Entry 7LZ6 (electron microscopy, 7.30 A resolution (low resolution: residue-level contacts below are approximate; hydrogen-bond / salt-bridge calls are withheld)); this record covers chains B and C of the 6 polymer chains in the assembly.

[Chain B]
Name: Glutamate decarboxylase 2
Organism: Homo sapiens
Notes: EC 4.1.1.15
UniProt: Q05329 (DCE2_HUMAN); residues 88-584 here = UniProt positions 88-584
Sequence (497 residues; row label = number of the first residue in the row):
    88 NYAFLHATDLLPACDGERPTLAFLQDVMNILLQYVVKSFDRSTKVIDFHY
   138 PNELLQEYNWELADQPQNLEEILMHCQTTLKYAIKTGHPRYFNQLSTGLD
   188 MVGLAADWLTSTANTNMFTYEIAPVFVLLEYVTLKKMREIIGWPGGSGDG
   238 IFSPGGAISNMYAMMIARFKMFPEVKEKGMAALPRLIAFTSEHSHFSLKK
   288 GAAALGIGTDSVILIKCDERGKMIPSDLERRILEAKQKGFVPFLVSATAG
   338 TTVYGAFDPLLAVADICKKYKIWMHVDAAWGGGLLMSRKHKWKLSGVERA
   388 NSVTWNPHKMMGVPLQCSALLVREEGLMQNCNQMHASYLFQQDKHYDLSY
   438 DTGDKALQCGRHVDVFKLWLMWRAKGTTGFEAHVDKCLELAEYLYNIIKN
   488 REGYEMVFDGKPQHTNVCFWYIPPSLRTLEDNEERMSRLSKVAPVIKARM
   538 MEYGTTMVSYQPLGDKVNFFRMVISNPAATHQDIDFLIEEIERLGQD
Swiss-Prot annotation at these positions:
  - binding site (substrate): Q181 to S183, R558
  - modified residue: K396 (N6-(pyridoxal phosphate)lysine)

[Chain C]
Name: b96.11 Fab heavy chain
Organism: Homo sapiens
Notes: antibody fragment or engineered binder
Sequence (228 residues; each row starts with the number of its first residue):
     1 EVQLVESGGGLVQPGRSLRLSCSASGFTFGDYAMSWFRLAPGKGLEWVGL
    51 IKSRAIDGTPQYAASVKGRFTISRDDSNSIAYLQMNSLTTEDTAIYYCAR
   101 DFYDFWNEFSHRTFDFWGQGTLVTVSSASTKGPSVFPLAPSSKSTSGGTA
   151 ALGCLVKDYFPEPVTVSWNSGALTSGVHTFPAVLQSSGLYSLSSVVTVPS
   201 SSLGTQTYICNVNHKPSNTKVDKRVEPK
Cystine bridges: C22-C98, C154-C210

[Chain B / chain C interface]
Pairs across the interface - 10 pairs, chain B then chain C:
  E261(B) - R112(C)
  E264(B) - K52(C)
  E264(B) - R112(C)
  K265(B) - E108(C)
  K265(B) - S110(C)
  K265(B) - R112(C)
  A269(B) - E108(C)
  H422(B) - D57(C)
  H422(B) - T59(C)
  Q429(B) - K67(C)
Other interface residues (no listed pair), chain B (8 interface residues in all): A268, A423
Other interface residues (no listed pair), chain C (10 interface residues in all): Q61, F109, H111
From the paper, about this interface:
  - epitope / paratope residues, chain B: H422(B)

[Overview]
8 residues of chain B and 10 residues of chain C are in contact. Curated annotation (UniProt) lists 4
substrate-binding residues on chain B. The paper reports the epitope/paratope residue H422(B).
Chain B is Glutamate decarboxylase 2 and chain C is b96.11 Fab heavy chain, both from Homo sapiens; the
structure, The Cryo-EM structure of a complex between GAD65 and b96.11 Fab, was determined by electron
microscopy, deposited together with 9D7Y.
